1P75 - chains A and B; structure by X-ray diffraction, 3.02 A resolution.

# Chain A (and B)
Molecule: Thymidine kinase
From: Equid herpesvirus 4
Notes: EC 2.7.1.21; chain B of this document is another copy of the same molecule, construct and numbering; everything in this record applies to it too
UniProt: P24425 (KITH_EHV4); residues 23-352 here = UniProt positions 23-352
Chain sequence (334 residues; row label = number of the first residue in the row):
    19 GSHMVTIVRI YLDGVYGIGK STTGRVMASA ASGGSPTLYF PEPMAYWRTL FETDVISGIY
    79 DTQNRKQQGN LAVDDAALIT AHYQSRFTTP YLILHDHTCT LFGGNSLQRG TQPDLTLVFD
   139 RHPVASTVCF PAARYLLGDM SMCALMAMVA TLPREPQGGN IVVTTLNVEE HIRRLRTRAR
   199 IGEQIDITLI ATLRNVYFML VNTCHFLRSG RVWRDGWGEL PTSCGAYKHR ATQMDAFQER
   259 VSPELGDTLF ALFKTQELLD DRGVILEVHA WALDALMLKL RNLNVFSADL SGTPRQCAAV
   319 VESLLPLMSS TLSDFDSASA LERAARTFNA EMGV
Unresolved in the structure: 19-20, 199 (chain B: 19)
Differences from the reference sequence: cloning artifact (19-22)
Residues lining bound ligands: TP5A (T5A; P1-(5'-adenosyl)P5-(5'-thymidyl)pentaphosphate): Y34, G35, I36, G37, K38, S39, T40, R43, E60, M62, W65, I74, I77, Y78, Q102, F105, Y109, R139, A143, S144, F148, R152, R192, R196, G310, T311, P312, C315
UniProt features mapped onto this chain:
  - active site: E60 (Proton acceptor)
  - binding site (ATP): G32 to S39, R192
  - binding site (substrate): Y78, Q102, F105, F148, R198
What the authors report for this chain:
  - binding site for TP5A: K38, S39, E60
  - catalytic residues: E60 (proposed by the authors, not directly observed)
  - specificity-determining residues: F105 (proposed by the authors, not directly observed)

# Chain A / chain B interface
Residue-residue contacts (61; chain A residue first):
  Y64(A) - M164(B)
  L68(A) - E275(B)
  L68(A) - L284(B)  hydrophobic
  F69(A) - C161(B)  hydrophobic
  F69(A) - H287(B)
  R83(A) - D93(B)  salt bridge
  D93(A) - R83(B)  salt bridge
  D93(A) - L89(B)
  D93(A) - I97(B)
  L96(A) - I97(B)  hydrophobic
  L96(A) - H100(B)
  L96(A) - Y101(B)
  L96(A) - R104(B)
  I97(A) - D93(B)
  I97(A) - I97(B)  hydrophobic
  A99(A) - H100(B)
  H100(A) - L96(B)  hydrogen bond (side chain-backbone)
  H100(A) - A99(B)
  H100(A) - H100(B)
  Y101(A) - L96(B)
  R104(A) - L96(B)
  R104(A) - S159(B)
  R104(A) - C161(B)  hydrogen bond
  T107(A) - M164(B)
  T107(A) - A165(B)
  L110(A) - A168(B)
  L110(A) - T169(B)
  I111(A) - V286(B)
  I111(A) - W289(B)  hydrophobic
  I111(A) - A290(B)
  D114(A) - A293(B)
  D114(A) - K297(B)  salt bridge
  H115(A) - W289(B)  hydrogen bond
  S159(A) - R104(B)
  C161(A) - F69(B)  hydrophobic
  C161(A) - R104(B)  hydrogen bond
  M164(A) - Y64(B)
  A165(A) - T107(B)
  A168(A) - T107(B)
  A168(A) - L110(B)
  T169(A) - L110(B)
  L284(A) - E349(B)
  E285(A) - T345(B)
  E285(A) - E349(B)  hydrogen bond (backbone-side chain)
  V286(A) - I111(B)
  V286(A) - E349(B)  hydrogen bond (backbone-side chain)
  H287(A) - F69(B)
  W289(A) - L112(B)  hydrophobic
  W289(A) - H115(B)  hydrogen bond
  W289(A) - A342(B)
  W289(A) - F346(B)  hydrophobic
  A290(A) - I111(B)  hydrophobic
  A293(A) - D114(B)
  K297(A) - D114(B)  salt bridge
  A342(A) - W289(B)
  T345(A) - E285(B)
  F346(A) - W289(B)  hydrophobic
  E349(A) - L284(B)
  E349(A) - E285(B)  hydrogen bond (side chain-backbone)
  E349(A) - V286(B)  hydrogen bond (side chain-backbone)
  M350(A) - V286(B)  hydrophobic
Other interface residues (no listed pair), chain A (40 interface residues in all): L89, L112, A162, E275, L276
Other interface residues (no listed pair), chain B (40 interface residues in all): L68, A162, L276, M350

# Overview
The chain A/chain B interface involves 40 residues from each chain, with 9 hydrogen bonds and 4 salt bridges.
Among the polar pairs are R83(A)-D93(B), D114(A)-K297(B) and H100(A)-L96(B). Ligands of chain A: TP5A. From
the paper: the catalytic residue E60(A); a binding site for TP5A at K38(A), S39(A) and E60(A).
Chain A and chain B are both Thymidine kinase (Equid herpesvirus 4); the structure, Crystal structure of
EHV4-TK complexed with TP5A, was determined by X-ray diffraction (same publication as 1P6X, 1P72, 1P73 and
1P7C).
